7TKU - chains F and G of the 8 polymer chains in the assembly; structure by electron microscopy, 4.00 A resolution.

[Chain F (and G)]
Name: Proliferating cell nuclear antigen
From: Saccharomyces cerevisiae
Notes: chain G of this document is another copy of the same molecule, construct and numbering; everything in this record applies to it too
Reference sequence: P15873 (PCNA_YEAST); residue numbers follow UniProt; this construct covers 1-258
Sequence (263 residues; row label = number of the first residue in the row; numbers below 1 keep their minus sign (Pro-4 is residue -4)):
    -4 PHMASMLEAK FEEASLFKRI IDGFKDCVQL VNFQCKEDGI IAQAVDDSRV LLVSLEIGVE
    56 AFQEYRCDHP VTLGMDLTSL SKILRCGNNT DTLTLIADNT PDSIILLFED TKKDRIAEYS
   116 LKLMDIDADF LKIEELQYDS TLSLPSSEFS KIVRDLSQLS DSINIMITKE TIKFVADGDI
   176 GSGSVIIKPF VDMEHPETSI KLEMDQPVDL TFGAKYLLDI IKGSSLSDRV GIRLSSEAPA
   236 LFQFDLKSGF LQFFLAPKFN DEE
Unresolved in the structure: -4 to 0, 258 (chain G: -4 to 0, 173-177, 257-258)
Sequence notes: expression tag (-4 to 0)
Swiss-Prot annotation at these positions:
  - DNA-binding region: Arg61 to Arg80
  - cross-link (Glycyl lysine isopeptide (Lys-Gly)): Lys127 (interchain with G-Cter in SUMO), Lys164 (interchain with G-Cter in SUMO)

[Interface between chain F and chain G]
Contacting residue pairs (25):
  Glu143(F) with Arg110(G)
  Lys146(F) with Cys81(G)
  Ile147(F) with Arg110(G)
  Asp150(F) with Cys81(G)
  Gln153(F) with Arg80(G)
  Leu154(F) with Tyr114(G), hydrophobic
  Gly173(F) with Lys117(G)
  Asp174(F) with Lys117(G), hydrogen bond (backbone-side chain)
  Ile175(F) with Ser74(G); Lys117(G)
  Gly176(F) with Ser115(G)
  Ser177(F) with Tyr114(G); Ser115(G), hydrogen bond (backbone-backbone)
  Gly178(F) with Glu113(G); Tyr114(G)
  Ser179(F) with Ile111(G); Ala112(G); Glu113(G), hydrogen bond (backbone-backbone)
  Val180(F) with Ile111(G)
  Ile181(F) with Asp109(G); Arg110(G); Ile111(G), hydrogen bond (backbone-backbone)
  Ile182(F) with Asp109(G)
  Lys183(F) with Asp109(G)
  Phe185(F) with Lys108(G)
Also at the interface, not in a pair above, chain F (20 interface residues in all): Leu151, Asp187
Also at the interface, not in a pair above, chain G (14 interface residues in all): Lys77, Leu116

[Overview]
The interface between chain F and chain G involves 20 residues on one side and 14 on the other; the contacts
include 4 hydrogen bonds. Polar pairs include Asp174(F)-Lys117(G), Ser177(F)-Ser115(G) and
Ser179(F)-Glu113(G).
Both chains are Proliferating cell nuclear antigen (Saccharomyces cerevisiae). Entry 7TKU (Structure of the
yeast clamp loader (Replication Factor C RFC) bound to the open sliding clamp ...) was determined by electron
microscopy together with 7THJ, 7THV, 7TI8, 7TIB, 7TIC and 7TID from the same study.
